3BH3 - chains B and C of the 4 polymer chains in the assembly; structure by X-ray diffraction, 2.10 A resolution.

[Chain B (and C)]
Molecule: Acetoacetate decarboxylase
Organism: Chromobacterium violaceum ATCC 12472
Notes: EC 4.1.1.4; chain C of this document is another copy of the same molecule, construct and numbering; everything in this record applies to it too
UniProtKB: Q7NSA6 (ADC_CHRVO); residues 1-246 here = UniProt positions 1-246
Chain sequence (246 residues; numbered 1 to 246; the number before each row is that of its first residue):
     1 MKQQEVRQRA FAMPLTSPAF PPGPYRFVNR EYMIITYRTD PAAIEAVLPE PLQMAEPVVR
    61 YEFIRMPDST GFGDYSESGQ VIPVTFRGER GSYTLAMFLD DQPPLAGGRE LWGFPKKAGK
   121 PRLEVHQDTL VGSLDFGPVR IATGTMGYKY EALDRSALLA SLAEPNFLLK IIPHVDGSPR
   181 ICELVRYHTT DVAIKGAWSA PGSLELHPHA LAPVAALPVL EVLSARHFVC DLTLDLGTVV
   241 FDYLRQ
Disordered / not traced: 245-246
Covalently attached groups: pentan-2-one (PNH) linked to Lys116
Residues lining bound ligands: pentan-2-one (PNH): Phe27, Arg30, Met66, Phe72, Tyr75, Glu77, Met97, Leu99, Pro104, Gly108, Phe114, Leu234
Curated features (UniProtKB/Swiss-Prot):
  - active site: Lys116 (Schiff-base intermediate with acetoacetate)
  - site: Lys117 (Important for activity)
  - mutagenesis: Glu62 (E62Q: 20-fold decrease in kcat), Glu77 (E77Q: 250-fold decrease in kcat)

[Interface between chain B and chain C]
Contacting residue pairs - 16 pairs, chain B then chain C:
  Pro21(B) with Tyr150(C), hydrophobic
  Asp68(B) with Tyr148(C); Lys149(C), salt bridge
  Ser69(B) with Tyr148(C)
  Thr70(B) with Tyr148(C); Lys149(C)
  Gly71(B) with Tyr148(C), hydrogen bond (backbone-backbone); Lys149(C)
  Phe72(B) with Gln127(C); Asp128(C)
  Gly73(B) with Gln127(C); Tyr148(C)
  Asp74(B) with Gln127(C), hydrogen bond (backbone-backbone)
  Asp101(B) with Gln127(C); Asp128(C)
  Pro103(B) with Asp128(C)
Also at the interface, not in a pair above, chain B (13 interface residues in all): Pro18, Pro67, Asp100
Also at the interface, not in a pair above, chain C (6 interface residues in all): Val125

[Overview]
The interface between chain B and chain C involves 13 residues on one side and 6 on the other; the contacts
include 2 hydrogen bonds and 1 salt bridge. Polar contacts include Asp68(B)-Lys149(C), Gly71(B)-Tyr148(C) and
Asp74(B)-Gln127(C). Pentan-2-one is covalently linked to Lys116(B).
Both chains are Acetoacetate decarboxylase (Chromobacterium violaceum ATCC 12472). Entry 3BH3 (Crystal
structure of acetoacetate decarboxylase from Chromobacterium violaceum in complex with acetyl acetone Schiff
base intermediate) was determined by X-ray diffraction, deposited together with 3BGT and 3BH2.
